Entry 1VWP (X-ray diffraction, 1.75 A resolution); this record covers chains B and P.

Chain B:
Name: Streptavidin
Organism: Streptomyces avidinii
UniProtKB: P22629 (SAV_STRAV); residues 13-135 here correspond to UniProt positions 37-159 (UniProt number = residue number + 24)
Sequence (123 residues; each row starts with the number of its first residue):
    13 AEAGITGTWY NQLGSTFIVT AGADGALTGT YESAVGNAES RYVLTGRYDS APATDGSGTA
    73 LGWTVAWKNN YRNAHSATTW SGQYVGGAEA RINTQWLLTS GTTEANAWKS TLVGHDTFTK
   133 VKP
Unresolved in the structure: 134-135

Chain P:
Name: Peptide ligand containing hpq
Organism: Escherichia coli
Sequence (10 residues; numbered 0 to 9; the number before each row is that of its first residue; numbering starts at 0):
     0 XCHPQGPPCX
Cystine bridges: C1-C8
Modified / non-standard residues: ACE (acetyl group) at position 0; NH2 (amino group) at position 9

Chain B / chain P interface:
Residue-residue contacts (17; chain B residue first):
  L25(B) - P6(P)
  S45(B) - P3(P)  hydrogen bond (side chain-backbone)
  A46(B) - P7(P)  hydrophobic
  S52(B) - NH2_9(P)
  Y54(B) - P3(P)
  W79(B) - H2(P)
  W79(B) - P3(P)  hydrophobic
  W79(B) - Q4(P)
  R84(B) - ACE_0(P)  hydrogen bond (side chain-backbone)
  R84(B) - C1(P)  hydrogen bond (side chain-backbone)
  R84(B) - P3(P)
  R84(B) - C8(P)  hydrogen bond (side chain-backbone)
  A86(B) - P3(P)  hydrophobic
  S88(B) - H2(P)  hydrogen bond
  T90(B) - Q4(P)  hydrogen bond
  W108(B) - Q4(P)
  L110(B) - Q4(P)
Interface residues without a listed pair, chain B (15 interface residues in all): S27, V47, W92
Interface residues without a listed pair, chain P (10 interface residues in all): G5

Overview:
15 residues of chain B and 10 residues of chain P are in contact; the contacts include 6 hydrogen bonds. Among
the polar pairs are S45(B)-P3(P), R84(B)-ACE_0(P) and R84(B)-C1(P).
Here chain B is Streptavidin (Streptomyces avidinii) and chain P is Peptide ligand containing hpq (Escherichia
coli). Entry 1VWP (Streptavidin complexed with cyclo-ac-[chpqgppc]-NH2 monomer, ph 2.5) was determined by
X-ray diffraction together with 1VWA, 1VWB, 1VWC, 1VWD, 1VWE, 1VWF and 11 further entries from the same study.
